PDB entry 8ZYS | X-ray diffraction, 2.00 A resolution | chains A and H of the 5 polymer chains in the assembly

# Chain A
Name: Heat shock factor protein 5
Organism: Homo sapiens
UniProtKB: Q4G112 (HSF5_HUMAN); residues 11-132 here = UniProt positions 11-132
Sequence (129 residues; each row starts with the number of its first residue):
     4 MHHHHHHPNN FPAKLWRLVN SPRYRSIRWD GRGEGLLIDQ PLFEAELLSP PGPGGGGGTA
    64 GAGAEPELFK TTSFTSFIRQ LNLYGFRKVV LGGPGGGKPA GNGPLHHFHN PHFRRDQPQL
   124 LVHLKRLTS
Unresolved in the structure: 4-10, 54-68, 95-105, 132
Differences from the reference sequence: initiating methionine (4); expression tag (5-10)

# Chain H
Molecule: 25-nt DNA strand
Sequence (25 nucleotides; row label = number of the first residue in the row):
     1 TGTCGCGTTC TAGAATATTC GCGAG
Unresolved in the structure: 1

# Chain A / chain H interface
Contacting residue pairs (15):
  Phe14(A) - DA17(H)  phosphate contact
  Lys73(A) - DT18(H)  hydrogen bond to the phosphate
  Thr74(A) - DT18(H)  phosphate contact
  Thr74(A) - DT19(H)  hydrogen bond to the phosphate
  Ser79(A) - DT18(H)  sugar contact
  Ser79(A) - DT19(H)  hydrogen bond to the phosphate
  Arg82(A) - DT19(H)  base contact
  Arg82(A) - DC20(H)  base contact
  Gln83(A) - DA17(H)  hydrogen bond to the phosphate
  Gln83(A) - DT18(H)  phosphate contact
  Leu86(A) - DT18(H)  base contact
  Tyr87(A) - DT16(H)  sugar contact
  Tyr87(A) - DA17(H)  hydrogen bond to the phosphate
  Arg129(A) - DT16(H)  salt bridge to the phosphate
  Arg129(A) - DA17(H)  hydrogen bond to the base
Other interface residues (no listed pair), chain A (12 interface residues in all): Pro11, Phe72, Ser76

# Summary
Chain A and chain H form an interface of 12 and 5 residues respectively; the contacts include 6 hydrogen bonds
and 1 salt bridge. Among the polar pairs are Arg129(A)-DA17(H), Lys73(A)-DT18(H) and Thr74(A)-DT19(H).
Here chain A is Heat shock factor protein 5 (Homo sapiens) and chain H is a 25-nt DNA strand. Entry 8ZYS
(Crystal structure of HSF5 DNA-binding domain in complex with 3-site HSE DNA (25 bp)) was determined by X-ray
diffraction.
